PDB entry 4BBE | X-ray diffraction, 1.90 A resolution | chain A

Chain A:
Name: Tyrosine-protein kinase JAK2
Source organism: Homo sapiens
Notes: EC 2.7.10.2; fragment: protein tyrosine kinase domain, residues 839-1132
UniProtKB: O60674 (JAK2_HUMAN); residue numbers follow UniProt; this construct covers 839-1132
Amino-acid sequence (298 residues; numbered 837 to 1134; the number before each row is that of its first residue):
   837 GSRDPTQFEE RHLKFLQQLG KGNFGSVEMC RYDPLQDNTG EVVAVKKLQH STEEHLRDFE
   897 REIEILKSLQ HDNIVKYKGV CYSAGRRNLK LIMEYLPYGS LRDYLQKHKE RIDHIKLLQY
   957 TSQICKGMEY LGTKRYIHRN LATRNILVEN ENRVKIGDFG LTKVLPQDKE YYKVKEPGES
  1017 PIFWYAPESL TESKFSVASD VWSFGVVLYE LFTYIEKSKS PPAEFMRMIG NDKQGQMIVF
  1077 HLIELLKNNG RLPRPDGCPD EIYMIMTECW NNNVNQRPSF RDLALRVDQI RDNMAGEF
Unresolved in the structure: 837-840, 1129-1134
Differences from the reference sequence: expression tag (837-838, 1133-1134); engineered mutation Asn976 (Asp in O60674)
UniProt features mapped onto this chain:
  - binding site (ATP): Leu855 to Val863, Lys882
  - modified residue (Phosphotyrosine): Tyr868, Tyr966, Tyr972, Tyr1007, Tyr1008
  - mutagenesis: Lys882 (K882E: Loss of ability to up-regulate potassium voltage-gated channel activity of KCNA3)
Ligand contacts: 3O4 (N-[4-[2-[(4-morpholin-4-ylphenyl)amino]pyrimidin-4-yl]phenyl]ethanamide): Leu855, Phe860, Val863, Ala880, Lys882, Val911, Met929, Glu930, Tyr931, Leu932, Pro933, Gly935, Ser936, Leu983, Asp994

In short:
Chain A binds compound 3O4. From UniProt: 10 ATP-binding residues and one mutagenesis site.
Chain A is Tyrosine-protein kinase JAK2 (Homo sapiens); the structure, Aminoalkylpyrimidine Inhibitor
Complexes with JAK2, was determined by X-ray diffraction together with 4BBF from the same study.
